PDB entry 7AZ5 | X-ray diffraction, 1.87 A resolution | chains A and B of the 4 polymer chains in the assembly

Chain A (and B):
Protein: Beta sliding clamp
Organism: Escherichia coli 2-427-07_S4_C3
Notes: chain B of this document is another copy of the same molecule, construct and numbering; everything in this record applies to it too
Reference sequence: A0A073FMV0 (A0A073FMV0_ECOLX); residues 1-366 here = UniProt positions 1-366
Chain sequence (386 residues; numbered -19 to 366; the number before each row is that of its first residue; numbers below 1 keep their minus sign (Met-19 is residue -19)):
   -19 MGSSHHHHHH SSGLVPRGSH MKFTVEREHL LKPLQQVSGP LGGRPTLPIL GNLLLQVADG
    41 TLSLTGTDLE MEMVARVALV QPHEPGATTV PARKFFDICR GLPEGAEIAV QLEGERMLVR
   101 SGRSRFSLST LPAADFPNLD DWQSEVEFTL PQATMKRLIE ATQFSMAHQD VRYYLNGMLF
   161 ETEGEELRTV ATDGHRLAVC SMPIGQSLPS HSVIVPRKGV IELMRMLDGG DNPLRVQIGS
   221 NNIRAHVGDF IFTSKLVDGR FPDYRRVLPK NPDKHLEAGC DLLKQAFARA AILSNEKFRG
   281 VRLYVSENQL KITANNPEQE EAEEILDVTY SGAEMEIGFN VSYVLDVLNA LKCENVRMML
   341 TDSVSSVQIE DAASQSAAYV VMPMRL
Disordered / not traced: -19 to -2
Sequence notes: initiating methionine (-19); expression tag (-18 to 0)

How chain A and chain B interact:
Residue-residue contacts (69; chain A residue first):
  Pro71(A) - Glu300(B)
  Lys74(A) - Ile272(B)
  Lys74(A) - Leu273(B)
  Lys74(A) - Asn296(B)
  Lys74(A) - Glu298(B)  salt bridge
  Lys74(A) - Glu300(B)  salt bridge
  Asp77(A) - Ile272(B)
  Ile78(A) - Ile272(B)
  Gly81(A) - Arg269(B)  hydrogen bond (backbone-side chain)
  Leu82(A) - Arg269(B)
  Pro83(A) - Arg269(B)
  Arg96(A) - Gln299(B)  hydrogen bond (side chain-backbone)
  Arg96(A) - Glu301(B)
  Arg103(A) - Gln289(B)
  Arg103(A) - Glu303(B)
  Arg103(A) - Glu304(B)
  Arg103(A) - Ile305(B)  hydrogen bond (backbone-backbone)
  Arg103(A) - Leu306(B)
  Arg103(A) - Asp307(B)  salt bridge
  Ser104(A) - Arg269(B)
  Ser104(A) - Glu303(B)
  Ser104(A) - Glu304(B)  hydrogen bond
  Arg105(A) - Glu301(B)
  Arg105(A) - Ala302(B)
  Arg105(A) - Glu303(B)  hydrogen bond (backbone-backbone)
  Phe106(A) - Arg269(B)
  Phe106(A) - Leu273(B)  hydrophobic
  Phe106(A) - Glu301(B)
  Phe106(A) - Ala302(B)  hydrophobic
  Phe106(A) - Glu304(B)
  Ser107(A) - Glu300(B)
  Ser107(A) - Glu301(B)  hydrogen bond (backbone-backbone)
  Leu108(A) - Leu273(B)  hydrophobic
  Leu108(A) - Glu300(B)
  Ser109(A) - Glu300(B)  hydrogen bond (backbone-side chain)
  Arg269(A) - Gly81(B)  hydrogen bond (side chain-backbone)
  Arg269(A) - Leu82(B)
  Arg269(A) - Ser104(B)
  Arg269(A) - Phe106(B)
  Ile272(A) - Lys74(B)
  Ile272(A) - Asp77(B)
  Ile272(A) - Ile78(B)
  Leu273(A) - Lys74(B)
  Leu273(A) - Phe106(B)  hydrophobic
  Leu273(A) - Ser107(B)
  Leu273(A) - Leu108(B)  hydrophobic
  Asn296(A) - Lys74(B)
  Glu298(A) - Lys74(B)  salt bridge
  Gln299(A) - Arg96(B)  hydrogen bond (backbone-side chain)
  Glu300(A) - Pro71(B)
  Glu300(A) - Lys74(B)  salt bridge
  Glu300(A) - Arg96(B)
  Glu300(A) - Ser107(B)
  Glu300(A) - Leu108(B)
  Glu300(A) - Ser109(B)  hydrogen bond
  Glu301(A) - Arg105(B)
  Glu301(A) - Phe106(B)
  Glu301(A) - Ser107(B)  hydrogen bond (backbone-backbone)
  Ala302(A) - Arg105(B)
  Ala302(A) - Phe106(B)  hydrophobic
  Glu303(A) - Arg103(B)
  Glu303(A) - Ser104(B)
  Glu303(A) - Arg105(B)  hydrogen bond (backbone-backbone)
  Glu304(A) - Arg103(B)
  Glu304(A) - Ser104(B)  hydrogen bond
  Glu304(A) - Phe106(B)
  Ile305(A) - Arg103(B)  hydrogen bond (backbone-backbone)
  Leu306(A) - Arg103(B)
  Asp307(A) - Arg103(B)  salt bridge
Also at the interface, not in a pair above, chain B (30 interface residues in all): Pro83

In short:
29 residues of chain A and 30 residues of chain B are in contact; the contacts include 14 hydrogen bonds and 6
salt bridges. Among the polar pairs are Lys74(A)-Glu298(B), Lys74(A)-Glu300(B) and Arg103(A)-Asp307(B).
Chain A and chain B are both Beta sliding clamp (Escherichia coli 2-427-07_S4_C3); the structure, DNA
polymerase sliding clamp from Escherichia coli with peptide 47 bound, was determined by X-ray diffraction
(same publication as 7AZ6, 7AZ8, 7AZC, 7AZD, 7AZE, 7AZF and 3 further entries).
